PDB entry 1ON1 | X-ray diffraction, 1.75 A resolution | chains A and B

[Chain A (and B)]
Protein: Transcriptional regulator mntR
Source organism: Bacillus subtilis
Notes: chain B of this document is another copy of the same molecule, construct and numbering; everything in this record applies to it too
UniProt: P54512 (MNTR_BACSU); residues 1-142 here = UniProt positions 1-142
Sequence (142 residues; each row starts with the number of its first residue):
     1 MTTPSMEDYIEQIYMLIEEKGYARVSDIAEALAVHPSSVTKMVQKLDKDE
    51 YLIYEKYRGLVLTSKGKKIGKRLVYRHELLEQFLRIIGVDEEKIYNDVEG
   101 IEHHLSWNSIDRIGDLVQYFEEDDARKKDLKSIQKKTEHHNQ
Disordered / not traced: 1, 54-58, 137-142
Bound ions: Mn2+ site 1: D8, E11, E102, H103; Mn2+ site 2: E11, H77, E99, E102
UniProt features mapped onto this chain:
  - binding site (Cd(2+)): D8, E11, H77, E99, E102, H103
  - binding site (Mn(2+)): D8, E11, H77, E99, E102, H103
  - mutagenesis: D8 (D8M: Binds only one manganese ion, in a pseudo-hexacoordinate geometry), E11 (E11K: Retains selectivity for activation by Mn(2+) and Cd(2+) over Co(2+) and Fe(2+). Can bind Mn(2+) in the C site, despite alteration to the A site, and adopt active DNA-binding conformations ...), H77 (H77A: Retains selectivity for activation by Mn(2+) and Cd(2+) over Co(2+) and Fe(2+). Can bind Mn(2+) in the C site, despite alteration to the A site, and adopt active DNA-binding conformations ...)

[Chain A / chain B interface]
Contacting residue pairs (62):
  F83(A) with F83(B), hydrophobic
  L84(A) with S109(B)
  I87(A) with R112(B); I113(B), hydrophobic
  G88(A) with R112(B)
  V89(A) with N108(B); S109(B); R112(B)
  D90(A) with N108(B)
  K93(A) with N108(B)
  D97(A) with H104(B); L105(B); S106(B), hydrogen bond; S109(B), hydrogen bond
  G100(A) with H104(B)
  I101(A) with I101(B), hydrophobic; H104(B); L105(B), hydrophobic
  H104(A) with D97(B); G100(B)
  L105(A) with D97(B); I101(B), hydrophobic
  S106(A) with D97(B), hydrogen bond
  N108(A) with V89(B); D90(B), hydrogen bond; K93(B)
  S109(A) with L84(B); V89(B); D97(B), hydrogen bond
  R112(A) with I87(B); G88(B); V89(B)
  I113(A) with I87(B), hydrophobic
  D115(A) with I133(B); Q134(B)
  L116(A) with L116(B), hydrophobic; F120(B), hydrophobic; L130(B), hydrophobic
  Y119(A) with Y119(B), hydrogen bond; F120(B), hydrophobic; R126(B); D129(B); L130(B), hydrophobic; I133(B), hydrophobic
  F120(A) with L116(B), hydrophobic
  E122(A) with I133(B); K136(B), salt bridge
  R126(A) with Y119(B); D129(B), salt bridge; I133(B)
  D129(A) with Y119(B); R126(B), salt bridge
  L130(A) with D115(B); L116(B), hydrophobic; Y119(B), hydrophobic
  I133(A) with D115(B); Q118(B); Y119(B), hydrophobic; E122(B); R126(B)
  Q134(A) with R112(B), hydrogen bond; D115(B)
Also at the interface, not in a pair above, chain A (28 interface residues in all): Q118

[Summary]
Chain A and chain B form an interface of 28 and 29 residues respectively; the contacts include 7 hydrogen
bonds and 3 salt bridges. Polar contacts include E122(A)-K136(B), R126(A)-D129(B) and D97(A)-S106(B).
Chain A and chain B are both Transcriptional regulator mntR (Bacillus subtilis); the structure, Bacillus
Subtilis Manganese Transport Regulator (Mntr) Bound To Manganese, AB Conformation, was determined by X-ray
diffraction, deposited together with 1ON2.
